PDB entry 7AP5 | X-ray diffraction, 2.13 A resolution | chains GGG and HHH of the 16 polymer chains in the assembly

== Chain GGG ==
Protein: Alpha subunit of cyanobacterial protein phycoerythrin
Organism: Nostoc sp. WR13
Sequence (164 residues; row label = number of the first residue in the row):
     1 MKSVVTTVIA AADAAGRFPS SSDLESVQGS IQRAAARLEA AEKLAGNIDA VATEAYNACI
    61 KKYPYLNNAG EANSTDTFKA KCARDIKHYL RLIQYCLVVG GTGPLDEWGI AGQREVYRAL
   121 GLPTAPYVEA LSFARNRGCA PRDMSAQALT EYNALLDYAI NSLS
Covalent attachments: phycoerythrobilin (PEB) linked to Cys-82, Cys-139
Residues lining bound ligands:
  - 3,6,9,12,15,18-hexaoxaicosane-1,20-diol (P33), molecule 1: Lys-62, Tyr-63, Val-128, Glu-129, Ser-132, Ile-160, Ser-164
  - 3,6,9,12,15,18-hexaoxaicosane-1,20-diol (P33), molecule 2: Arg-118, Ala-119, Leu-120, Gly-121
  - phycoerythrobilin (PEB), molecule 1: Leu-24, Glu-25, Gln-28
  - phycoerythrobilin (PEB), molecule 2: Arg-33, Gln-147, Thr-150, Glu-151
  - phycoerythrobilin (PEB), molecule 3: Lys-43, Leu-44, Asn-47, Ala-50, Val-51, Glu-54, Arg-137, Gly-138, Arg-142, Asp-143, Met-144, Tyr-152
  - phycoerythrobilin (PEB), molecule 4: Cys-59, Leu-66, Ala-72, Asn-73, Phe-78, Lys-81, Arg-84, Asp-85, Ile-86, His-88, Tyr-89, Leu-92, Trp-108, Val-116, Tyr-117, Leu-120, Leu-122, Pro-123, Pro-126, Tyr-127

== Chain HHH ==
Protein: Beta subunit of cyanobacterial protein phycoerythrin
Organism: Nostoc sp. WR13
Sequence (184 residues; numbered 1 to 184; the number before each row is that of its first residue):
     1 MLDAFSRAVV SADASTSTVS DIAALRAFVA SGNRRLDAVN AIASNASCMV SDAVAGMICE
    61 NQGLIQAGGN CYPNRRMAAC LRDAEIILRY VTYALLAGDA SVLDDRCLNG LKETYAALGV
   121 PTTSTVRAVQ IMKAQAAAHI QDTPSEARAG AKLRKMGSPV VEDRCASLVA EASSYFDRVI
   181 SALS
Modified / non-standard residues: Asn-70 (N-methyl asparagine; MEN)
Covalent attachments: phycoerythrobilin (PEB) linked to Cys-48, Cys-59, Cys-80, Cys-165
Residues lining bound ligands:
  - 3,6,9,12,15,18-hexaoxaicosane-1,20-diol (P33), molecule 1: Ser-47, Ser-51, Ala-151, Lys-152, Arg-154
  - 3,6,9,12,15,18-hexaoxaicosane-1,20-diol (P33), molecule 2: Ala-147, Arg-148, Ala-149, Gly-150, Lys-152
  - phycoerythrobilin (PEB), molecule 1: Ala-30, Asn-33, Arg-34, Leu-36, Asp-37, Ala-38, Ile-140, Gln-141, Asp-142, Ser-158, Pro-159, Val-160, Val-161, Arg-164, Leu-168
  - phycoerythrobilin (PEB), molecule 2: Asn-45, Met-49, Asp-52, Ala-55, Gly-56, Glu-60, Arg-127, Ile-131, Ala-134, Gln-135, Ala-138, His-139, Thr-143, Pro-144, Ser-145, Arg-148, Ala-149, Lys-152, Leu-153, Arg-154
  - phycoerythrobilin (PEB), molecule 3: Met-57, Leu-64, Asn-70, Cys-71, Arg-75, Arg-76, Ala-79, Arg-82, Asp-83, Ile-86, Ile-87, Tyr-90, Arg-106, Cys-107, Leu-111, Thr-114, Tyr-115, Leu-118, Val-120, Pro-121, Ser-124, Thr-125, Ala-128
  - phycoerythrobilin (PEB), molecule 4: Ile-58, Ile-65, Tyr-72, Pro-73, Asn-74, Met-77

== How chain GGG and chain HHH interact ==
Contacting residue pairs (66):
  Met-1(GGG) / Met-1(HHH)  hydrogen bond (backbone-backbone)
  Met-1(GGG) / Leu-2(HHH)  hydrophobic
  Met-1(GGG) / Ser-6(HHH)
  Ser-3(GGG) / Asp-3(HHH)  hydrogen bond
  Val-5(GGG) / Asp-3(HHH)
  Val-5(GGG) / Leu-96(HHH)
  Thr-6(GGG) / Met-1(HHH)
  Thr-6(GGG) / Asp-3(HHH)
  Ile-9(GGG) / Met-1(HHH)  hydrophobic
  Ile-9(GGG) / Tyr-93(HHH)
  Ile-9(GGG) / Ala-97(HHH)  hydrophobic
  Ala-12(GGG) / Tyr-93(HHH)
  Asp-13(GGG) / Arg-89(HHH)  salt bridge
  Asp-13(GGG) / Tyr-90(HHH)  hydrogen bond
  Asp-13(GGG) / Tyr-93(HHH)  hydrogen bond (backbone-side chain)
  Asp-13(GGG) / Arg-106(HHH)  salt bridge
  Gly-16(GGG) / Arg-89(HHH)
  Arg-17(GGG) / Arg-89(HHH)
  Arg-17(GGG) / Tyr-93(HHH)  hydrogen bond (backbone-side chain)
  Phe-18(GGG) / Ala-46(HHH)  hydrophobic
  Phe-18(GGG) / Glu-85(HHH)
  Phe-18(GGG) / Leu-88(HHH)  hydrophobic
  Phe-18(GGG) / Arg-89(HHH)
  Phe-18(GGG) / Thr-92(HHH)
  Pro-19(GGG) / Val-39(HHH)  hydrophobic
  Pro-19(GGG) / Ala-43(HHH)
  Pro-19(GGG) / Thr-92(HHH)
  Pro-19(GGG) / Tyr-93(HHH)
  Pro-19(GGG) / Leu-96(HHH)  hydrophobic
  Leu-24(GGG) / Leu-36(HHH)
  Leu-24(GGG) / Val-39(HHH)  hydrophobic
  Leu-24(GGG) / Asn-40(HHH)
  Leu-24(GGG) / Leu-96(HHH)  hydrophobic
  Val-27(GGG) / Leu-36(HHH)  hydrophobic
  Gln-28(GGG) / Asn-33(HHH)  hydrogen bond
  Ile-31(GGG) / Val-29(HHH)
  Ile-31(GGG) / Gly-32(HHH)
  Ile-31(GGG) / Asn-33(HHH)
  Ile-31(GGG) / Leu-36(HHH)  hydrophobic
  Ala-34(GGG) / Val-29(HHH)  hydrophobic
  Leu-38(GGG) / Ile-22(HHH)
  Leu-38(GGG) / Leu-25(HHH)  hydrophobic
  Leu-38(GGG) / Arg-26(HHH)
  Glu-42(GGG) / Ile-22(HHH)
  Glu-42(GGG) / Arg-26(HHH)  salt bridge
  Ala-45(GGG) / Thr-18(HHH)
  Ala-45(GGG) / Val-19(HHH)
  Ile-48(GGG) / Thr-18(HHH)
  Arg-91(GGG) / Asp-13(HHH)  salt bridge
  Arg-91(GGG) / Thr-16(HHH)
  Arg-91(GGG) / Ser-17(HHH)
  Arg-91(GGG) / Thr-18(HHH)
  Gln-94(GGG) / Thr-18(HHH)
  Gln-94(GGG) / Val-19(HHH)  hydrogen bond (side chain-backbone)
  Tyr-95(GGG) / Val-9(HHH)  hydrophobic
  Tyr-95(GGG) / Ala-12(HHH)
  Tyr-95(GGG) / Asp-13(HHH)
  Tyr-95(GGG) / Ser-17(HHH)  hydrogen bond (side chain-backbone)
  Val-98(GGG) / Phe-5(HHH)
  Val-98(GGG) / Val-9(HHH)  hydrophobic
  Val-98(GGG) / Leu-25(HHH)  hydrophobic
  Val-99(GGG) / Phe-5(HHH)
  Val-99(GGG) / Ser-6(HHH)
  Val-99(GGG) / Val-9(HHH)  hydrophobic
  Trp-108(GGG) / Val-9(HHH)  hydrophobic
  Trp-108(GGG) / Asp-13(HHH)
Also at the interface, not in a pair above, chain GGG (30 interface residues in all): Ala-10, Glu-39, Ala-41, Pro-104
Also at the interface, not in a pair above, chain HHH (34 interface residues in all): Val-10, Val-102

== Summary ==
30 residues of chain GGG face 34 of chain HHH across their interface; the contacts include 8 hydrogen bonds
and 4 salt bridges. Polar contacts include Asp-13(GGG)/Arg-89(HHH), Asp-13(GGG)/Arg-106(HHH) and
Glu-42(GGG)/Arg-26(HHH). 2 3,6,9,12,15,18-hexaoxaicosane-1,20-diol molecules are bound between chain GGG and
chain HHH.
Chain GGG is Alpha subunit of cyanobacterial protein phycoerythrin and chain HHH is Beta subunit of
cyanobacterial protein phycoerythrin, both from Nostoc sp. WR13; the structure, Crystal structure of
phycoerythrin from cyanobacterium Nostoc sp. WR13 contains multiple stacks of hexameric assemblies which ...,
was determined by X-ray diffraction.
